6PCO - chains A and B; structure by X-ray diffraction, 2.75 A resolution.

[Chain A (and B)]
Protein: MarR-family transcriptional regulator
Source organism: Bordetella bronchiseptica
Notes: chain B of this document is another copy of the same molecule, construct and numbering; everything in this record applies to it too
UniProtKB: A0A0H3LTT0 (A0A0H3LTT0_BORBR); residues 1-161 here = UniProt positions 1-161
Sequence (195 residues; each row starts with the number of its first residue; numbers below 1 keep their minus sign (Met-33 is residue -33)):
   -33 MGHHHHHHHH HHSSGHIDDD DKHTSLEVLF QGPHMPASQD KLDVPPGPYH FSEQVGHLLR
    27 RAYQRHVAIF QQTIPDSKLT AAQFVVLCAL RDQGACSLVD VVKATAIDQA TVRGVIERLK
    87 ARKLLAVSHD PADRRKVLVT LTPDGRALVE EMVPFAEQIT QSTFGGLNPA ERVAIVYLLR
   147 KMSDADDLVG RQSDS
Unresolved in the structure: -33 to 12, 152-161 (chain B: -33 to 12, 96-99, 152-161)
Sequence notes: initiating methionine (-33); expression tag (-32 to 0)
Small-molecule neighbours: 1,4-butanediol (BU1): His32, Ala47, Val51, Ala122, Ile125, Thr126

[How chain A and chain B interact]
Contacting residue pairs - 83 pairs, chain A then chain B:
  Tyr15(A) with Val119(B), hydrophobic; Ala122(B)
  His16(A) with Asp58(B)
  Phe17(A) with Val51(B), hydrophobic; Cys54(B), hydrophobic; Ala55(B), hydrophobic; Ala70(B)
  Glu19(A) with Arg146(B), hydrogen bond (backbone-side chain)
  Gln20(A) with Thr126(B)
  Val21(A) with Thr129(B); Phe130(B), hydrophobic
  Gly22(A) with His32(B)
  His23(A) with Thr71(B), hydrogen bond (side chain-backbone)
  Leu24(A) with Val142(B), hydrophobic; Leu145(B), hydrophobic; Arg146(B); Ser149(B)
  Leu25(A) with Ala28(B); Leu145(B), hydrophobic
  Arg26(A) with Tyr29(B), hydrogen bond; Val51(B); Thr71(B)
  Arg27(A) with Ala72(B); Ser149(B)
  Ala28(A) with Leu25(B); Leu145(B), hydrophobic; Ser149(B), hydrogen bond (backbone-side chain)
  Tyr29(A) with Arg26(B)
  Gln30(A) with Ala72(B), hydrogen bond (side chain-backbone)
  Arg31(A) with Met148(B); Ala151(B)
  His32(A) with Gly22(B)
  Phe50(A) with Tyr15(B)
  Val51(A) with Phe17(B), hydrophobic; Arg26(B)
  Cys54(A) with Tyr15(B), hydrophobic; Phe17(B), hydrophobic
  Ala55(A) with Phe17(B), hydrophobic
  Asp58(A) with Phe17(B)
  Ala70(A) with Phe17(B)
  Thr71(A) with His23(B), hydrogen bond (backbone-side chain)
  Ala72(A) with Arg27(B); Gln30(B), hydrogen bond (backbone-side chain)
  Ile73(A) with Arg26(B); Gln30(B)
  Asp74(A) with Gln30(B)
  Val119(A) with Tyr15(B), hydrophobic
  Ala122(A) with Tyr15(B)
  Thr126(A) with Gln20(B), hydrogen bond
  Thr129(A) with Val21(B); Met148(B)
  Phe130(A) with Val21(B), hydrophobic
  Leu133(A) with Lys147(B); Met148(B), hydrophobic
  Glu137(A) with Tyr143(B), hydrogen bond; Leu144(B); Lys147(B), salt bridge
  Ala140(A) with Leu144(B), hydrophobic
  Ile141(A) with Leu144(B); Met148(B), hydrophobic
  Val142(A) with Leu24(B), hydrophobic
  Tyr143(A) with Glu137(B), hydrogen bond
  Leu144(A) with Leu133(B); Glu137(B); Ala140(B), hydrophobic; Ile141(B); Leu144(B), hydrophobic
  Leu145(A) with Leu24(B); Leu25(B), hydrophobic; Ala28(B), hydrophobic
  Arg146(A) with Glu19(B); Leu24(B)
  Lys147(A) with Leu133(B); Glu137(B), salt bridge
  Met148(A) with Arg31(B), hydrogen bond (backbone-side chain); Thr129(B); Phe130(B), hydrophobic; Leu133(B), hydrophobic; Ile141(B), hydrophobic
  Ser149(A) with Arg27(B); Ala28(B), hydrogen bond (side chain-backbone); Arg31(B)
  Asp150(A) with Arg27(B), salt bridge
Also at the interface, not in a pair above, chain A (51 interface residues in all): Ser18, Ala47, Glu123, Gly131, Gly132, Ala151
Also at the interface, not in a pair above, chain B (48 interface residues in all): His16, Ser18, Phe50, Ile73, Glu123, Gly132, Asp150

[Overview]
51 residues of chain A face 48 of chain B across their interface; the contacts include 12 hydrogen bonds and 3
salt bridges. Among the polar pairs are Glu137(A)-Lys147(B), Asp150(A)-Arg27(B) and Glu19(A)-Arg146(B). Bound
to chain A: 1,4-butanediol.
Chain A and chain B are both MarR-family transcriptional regulator (Bordetella bronchiseptica); the structure,
Mechanism for regulation of DNA binding of Bordetella bronchiseptica BpsR by 6-hydroxynicotinic acid, was
determined by X-ray diffraction together with 6PCP from the same study.
